Entry 4GHE (X-ray diffraction, 1.60 A resolution); this record covers chains A and B of the 4 polymer chains in the assembly.

== Chain A (and B) ==
Name: Homoprotocatechuate 2,3-dioxygenase
Source organism: Brevibacterium fuscum
Notes: EC 1.13.11.15; chain B of this document is another copy of the same molecule, construct and numbering; everything in this record applies to it too
Reference sequence: Q45135 (Q45135_9MICO); numbering as in UniProt (aligned over 1-365)
Amino-acid sequence (365 residues; numbered 1 to 365; the number before each row is that of its first residue):
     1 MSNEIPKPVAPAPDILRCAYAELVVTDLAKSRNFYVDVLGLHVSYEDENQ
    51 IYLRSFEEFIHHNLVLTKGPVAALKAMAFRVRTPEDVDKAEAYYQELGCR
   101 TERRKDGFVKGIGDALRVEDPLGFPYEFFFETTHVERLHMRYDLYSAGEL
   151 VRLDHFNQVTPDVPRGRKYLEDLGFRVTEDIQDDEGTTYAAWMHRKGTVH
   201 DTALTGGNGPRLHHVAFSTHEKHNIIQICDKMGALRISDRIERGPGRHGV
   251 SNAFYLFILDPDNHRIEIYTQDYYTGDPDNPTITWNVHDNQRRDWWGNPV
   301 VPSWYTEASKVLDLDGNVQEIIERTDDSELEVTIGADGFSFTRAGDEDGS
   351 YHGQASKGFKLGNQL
Disordered / not traced: 1-3, 359-365 (chain B: 1-2, 363-365)
Sequence notes: engineered mutation Phe257 (Tyr in Q45135)
Ion coordination: Fe2+: His155, His214, Glu267
Reported in the primary citation:
  - binding site for 4-nitrocatechol: Arg243, His248, Arg293
  - catalytic residues: His200 (citing earlier work)

== How chain A and chain B interact ==
Contacting residue pairs (65):
  Leu16(A) - Asp277(B)
  Leu16(A) - Pro278(B)
  Arg17(A) - Tyr274(B)
  Arg17(A) - Asp277(B)  salt bridge
  Glu57(A) - Tyr273(B)
  Phe59(A) - Asp277(B)
  Phe59(A) - Asp279(B)
  Phe59(A) - Pro281(B)
  Arg80(A) - Asp277(B)  salt bridge
  Arg80(A) - Asp279(B)  salt bridge
  Arg82(A) - Pro278(B)
  His134(A) - Asp279(B)  salt bridge
  Arg137(A) - Tyr273(B)
  Arg137(A) - Tyr274(B)  hydrogen bond (side chain-backbone)
  Arg137(A) - Asn280(B)  hydrogen bond
  Arg137(A) - Pro281(B)  hydrogen bond (side chain-backbone)
  Arg137(A) - Ile283(B)
  His139(A) - Asn252(B)  hydrogen bond (backbone-side chain)
  His139(A) - Tyr273(B)
  His139(A) - Ile283(B)
  Met140(A) - His248(B)
  Met140(A) - Gly249(B)
  Met140(A) - Asn252(B)
  Met140(A) - Trp295(B)  hydrophobic
  Tyr142(A) - Arg247(B)  hydrogen bond
  Tyr142(A) - Asn252(B)  hydrogen bond
  Tyr142(A) - Trp295(B)
  Arg152(A) - Asp272(B)  hydrogen bond (side chain-backbone)
  Arg152(A) - Tyr273(B)
  Arg152(A) - Tyr274(B)
  His220(A) - Gln271(B)
  Glu221(A) - Glu221(B)
  Glu221(A) - Lys222(B)  salt bridge
  Glu221(A) - Gln271(B)  hydrogen bond
  Lys222(A) - Glu221(B)  salt bridge
  Arg247(A) - Tyr142(B)  hydrogen bond
  His248(A) - Met140(B)
  Gly249(A) - Met140(B)
  Asn252(A) - His139(B)  hydrogen bond (side chain-backbone)
  Asn252(A) - Met140(B)
  Asn252(A) - Tyr142(B)  hydrogen bond
  Gln271(A) - His220(B)
  Gln271(A) - Glu221(B)  hydrogen bond
  Asp272(A) - Arg152(B)  hydrogen bond (backbone-side chain)
  Tyr273(A) - Glu57(B)
  Tyr273(A) - Arg137(B)
  Tyr273(A) - His139(B)
  Tyr273(A) - Arg152(B)
  Tyr274(A) - Arg17(B)
  Tyr274(A) - Arg137(B)  hydrogen bond (backbone-side chain)
  Tyr274(A) - Arg152(B)
  Asp277(A) - Leu16(B)
  Asp277(A) - Arg17(B)  salt bridge
  Asp277(A) - Phe59(B)
  Asp277(A) - Arg80(B)  salt bridge
  Pro278(A) - Leu16(B)
  Pro278(A) - Arg82(B)
  Asp279(A) - Phe59(B)
  Asp279(A) - Arg80(B)  salt bridge
  Asp279(A) - His134(B)  salt bridge
  Asn280(A) - Arg137(B)  hydrogen bond
  Pro281(A) - Phe59(B)
  Ile283(A) - His139(B)
  Trp295(A) - Met140(B)  hydrophobic
  Trp295(A) - Tyr142(B)
Interface residues without a listed pair, chain A (34 interface residues in all): Ile60, Phe130, Gly276, Trp285
Interface residues without a listed pair, chain B (34 interface residues in all): Ile60, Phe130, Gly276, Trp285

== Summary ==
Chain A and chain B each contribute 34 residues to their interface; the contacts include 15 hydrogen bonds and
10 salt bridges. Polar pairs include Arg17(A)-Asp277(B), Arg80(A)-Asp277(B) and Arg80(A)-Asp279(B). His155(A),
His214(A) and Glu267(A) form the Fe2+ site. The paper reports the catalytic residue His200(A); a binding site
for 4-nitrocatechol at Arg243(A), His248(A) and Arg293(A).
Chain A and chain B are both Homoprotocatechuate 2,3-dioxygenase (Brevibacterium fuscum); the structure,
Structure of Y257F variant of Homoprotocatechuate 2,3-Dioxygenase from B.fuscum in complex with
4-nitrocatechol at 1.60 Ang ..., was determined by X-ray diffraction together with 4GHC, 4GHD, 4GHF, 4GHG and
4GHH from the same study.
